PDB entry 2NOL | X-ray diffraction, 2.57 A resolution | chains C and A of the 3 polymer chains in the assembly

== Chain C ==
Molecule: 15-nt DNA strand
Sequence (15 nucleotides; row label = number of the first residue in the row):
    16 GCGTCCAGGT CTACC
Modified / non-standard residues: 8OG (8-oxo-2'-deoxy-guanosine-5'-monophosphate) at position 23
Bound ions: Ca2+ site 1 near DA22 (its only coordinating residue here); Ca2+ site 2: DC26 (shared with Cys241(A), Leu243(A), Val246(A) of chain A)

== Chain A ==
Protein: N-glycosylase/DNA lyase
Organism: Homo sapiens
Notes: EC 3.2.2.-, 4.2.99.18; fragment: 8-oxoguanine DNA glycosylase, DNA-(apurinic or apyrimidinic site) lyase
Reference sequence: O15527 (OGG1_HUMAN); numbering as in UniProt (aligned over 12-327)
Chain sequence (325 residues; numbered 3 to 327; the number before each row is that of its first residue):
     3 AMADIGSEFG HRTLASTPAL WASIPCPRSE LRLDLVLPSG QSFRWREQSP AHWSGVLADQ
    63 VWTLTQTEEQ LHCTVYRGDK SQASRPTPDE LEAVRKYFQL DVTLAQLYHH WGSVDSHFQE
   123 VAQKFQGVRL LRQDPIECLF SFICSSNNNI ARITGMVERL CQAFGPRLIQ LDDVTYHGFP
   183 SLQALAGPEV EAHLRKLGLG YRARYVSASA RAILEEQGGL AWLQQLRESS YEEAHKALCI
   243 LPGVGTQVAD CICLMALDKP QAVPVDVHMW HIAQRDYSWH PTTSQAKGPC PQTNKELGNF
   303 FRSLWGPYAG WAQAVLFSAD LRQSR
Unresolved in the structure: 3-8, 80-82, 326-327
Construct notes: cloning artifact (3-11); engineered mutation Gln249 (Lys in O15527), Cys292 (Ser in O15527)
Bound ions: Ca2+: Cys241, Leu243, Val246 (shared with DC26(C) of chain C)
UniProt features mapped onto this chain:
  - binding site (DNA): Asn149, Arg154, Arg204, His270, Gln287
  - binding site (8-oxoguanine): Pro266, Asp268, Gln315, Phe319
  - natural variant: Gly12 (G12E: Found in a kidney cancer sample), Arg46 (R46Q: Found in a clear cell renal cell carcinoma sample), Ala85 (A85S: Found in a lung cancer sample), Arg131 (R131Q: Found in a lung cancer sample), Arg154 (R154H: Found in a gastric cancer sample), Ser232 (S232T: Found in a kidney cancer sample)
  - mutagenesis: Asp268 (D268E/Q: No effect on activity; D268N: Decreases activity about 65-fold)

== Chain C / chain A interface ==
Contacting residue pairs (37):
  DA22(C) - Asn149(A)  base contact
  DA22(C) - Asn150(A)  sugar contact
  DA22(C) - Asn151(A)  hydrogen bond to the base
  DA22(C) - Val269(A)  phosphate contact
  8OG_23(C) - Gly42(A)  base contact
  8OG_23(C) - Phe45(A)  base contact
  8OG_23(C) - Phe144(A)  base contact
  8OG_23(C) - Ser147(A)  sugar contact
  8OG_23(C) - Asn150(A)  sugar contact
  8OG_23(C) - Asn151(A)  phosphate contact
  8OG_23(C) - Ile152(A)  hydrogen bond to the phosphate
  8OG_23(C) - Gln249(A)  sugar contact
  8OG_23(C) - Met257(A)  base contact
  8OG_23(C) - Pro266(A)  hydrogen bond to the base
  8OG_23(C) - Asp268(A)  hydrogen bond to the base
  8OG_23(C) - His270(A)  salt bridge to the phosphate
  8OG_23(C) - Met271(A)  base contact
  8OG_23(C) - Gln315(A)  hydrogen bond to the base
  8OG_23(C) - Phe319(A)  stacking on the base
  DG24(C) - Ser148(A)  sugar contact
  DG24(C) - Asn149(A)  hydrogen bond to the phosphate
  DG24(C) - Asn150(A)  hydrogen bond to the phosphate
  DG24(C) - Tyr203(A)  hydrogen bond to the base
  DG24(C) - Gln249(A)  hydrogen bond to the phosphate
  DG24(C) - Val250(A)  phosphate contact
  DG24(C) - Val269(A)  phosphate contact
  DT25(C) - Gly245(A)  phosphate contact
  DT25(C) - Val246(A)  phosphate contact
  DT25(C) - Gly247(A)  hydrogen bond to the phosphate
  DT25(C) - Thr248(A)  hydrogen bond to the phosphate
  DT25(C) - Gln249(A)  hydrogen bond to the phosphate
  DT25(C) - Val250(A)  hydrogen bond to the phosphate
  DC26(C) - Tyr207(A)  sugar contact
  DC26(C) - Leu243(A)  phosphate contact
  DC26(C) - Pro244(A)  phosphate contact
  DC26(C) - Gly245(A)  hydrogen bond to the phosphate
  DC26(C) - Val246(A)  phosphate contact
Other interface residues (no listed pair), chain A (32 interface residues in all): Ile155, Ala251, Cys253, Val267, Leu323

== Overview ==
Chain C and chain A form an interface of 5 and 32 residues respectively, with 14 hydrogen bonds, 1 salt bridge
and 1 aromatic stacking contact. Polar pairs include DA22(C)-Asn151(A), 8OG_23(C)-Pro266(A) and
8OG_23(C)-Asp268(A).
Chain C is a 15-nt DNA strand and chain A is N-glycosylase/DNA lyase (Homo sapiens); the structure, Structure
of catalytically inactive human 8-oxoguanine glycosylase distal crosslink to oxoG DNA, was determined by X-ray
diffraction (same publication as 2NOB, 2NOE, 2NOF, 2NOH, 2NOI and 2NOZ).
